8EBH - chains C and F of the 3 polymer chains in the assembly; structure by X-ray diffraction, 1.33 A resolution.

# Chain C
Molecule: 16-nt DNA strand
Sequence (16 nucleotides; row label = number of the first residue in the row):
     1 AATAAGCGGA ATGGGG

# Chain F
Molecule: Transcription factor PU.1
Organism: Homo sapiens
Notes: fragment: ETS-Domain
UniProtKB: P17947 (SPI1_HUMAN); residue numbers follow UniProt; this construct covers 165-270
Chain sequence (106 residues; each row starts with the number of its first residue):
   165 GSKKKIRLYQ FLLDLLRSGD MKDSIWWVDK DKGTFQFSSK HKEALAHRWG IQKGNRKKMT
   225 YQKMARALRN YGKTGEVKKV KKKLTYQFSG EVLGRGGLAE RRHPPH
Unresolved in the structure: 165-168, 260-270

# Chain C / chain F interface
Contacting residue pairs (15; chain C residue first):
  DA5(C) - Ser203(F)  hydrogen bond to the phosphate
  DA5(C) - Lys206(F)  salt bridge to the phosphate
  DA5(C) - Lys247(F)  sugar contact
  DA5(C) - Leu248(F)  phosphate contact
  DG6(C) - Lys243(F)  salt bridge to the phosphate
  DG6(C) - Lys246(F)  phosphate contact
  DG6(C) - Lys247(F)  phosphate contact
  DG6(C) - Leu248(F)  hydrogen bond to the phosphate
  DC7(C) - Gln226(F)  base contact
  DC7(C) - Arg233(F)  base contact
  DC7(C) - Lys243(F)  phosphate contact
  DG8(C) - Arg230(F)  hydrogen bond to the base
  DG8(C) - Arg233(F)  hydrogen bond to the base
  DG9(C) - Arg230(F)  hydrogen bond to the base
  DA10(C) - Arg230(F)  base contact
Other interface residues (no listed pair), chain C (7 interface residues in all): DA4
Other interface residues (no listed pair), chain F (11 interface residues in all): Tyr225, Lys245

# Overview
Chain C and chain F form an interface of 7 and 11 residues respectively, with 5 hydrogen bonds and 2 salt
bridges. Among the polar pairs are DG8(C)-Arg230(F), DG8(C)-Arg233(F) and DG9(C)-Arg230(F).
Chain C is a 16-nt DNA strand and chain F is Transcription factor PU.1 (Homo sapiens); the structure, Human
PU.1 ETS-Domain (165-270) Bound to d(AATAAGCGGAATGGGG), was determined by X-ray diffraction, deposited
together with 8E3K, 8E3R, 8E4H, 8E5Y, 8EE9, 8EJ6 and 14 further entries.
